PDB entry 3CIU | X-ray diffraction, 3.50 A resolution | chains C and D of the 4 polymer chains in the assembly

[Chain C]
Protein: Hemoglobin subunit alpha
From: Bos taurus
UniProt: P01966 (HBA_BOVIN); residues 1-141 here correspond to UniProt positions 2-142 (UniProt number = residue number + 1)
Sequence (141 residues; numbered 1 to 141; the number before each row is that of its first residue):
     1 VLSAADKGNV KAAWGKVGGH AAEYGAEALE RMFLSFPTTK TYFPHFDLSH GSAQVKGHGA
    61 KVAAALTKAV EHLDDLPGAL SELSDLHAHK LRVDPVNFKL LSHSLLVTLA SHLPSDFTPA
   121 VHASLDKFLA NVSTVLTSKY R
Bound ions: heme Fe near His-87 (its only coordinating residue here)
Small-molecule neighbours: heme (HEM): Met-32, Thr-39, Tyr-42, Phe-43, His-45, Phe-46, His-58, Lys-61, Val-62, Ala-65, Leu-66, Leu-83, Leu-86, His-87, Leu-91, Val-93, Asn-97, Phe-98, Leu-101, Val-132, Leu-136

[Chain D]
Protein: Hemoglobin subunit beta
From: Bos taurus
UniProt: P02070 (HBB_BOVIN); residues 2-146 here correspond to UniProt positions 1-145 (UniProt number = residue number - 1)
Sequence (145 residues; each row starts with the number of its first residue):
     2 MLTAEEKAAV TAFWGKVKVD EVGGEALGRL LVVYPWTQRF FESFGDLSTA DAVMNNPKVK
    62 AHGKKVLDSF SNGMKHLDDL KGTFAALSEL HCDKLHVDPE NFKLLGNVLV VVLARNFGKE
   122 FTPVLQADFQ KVVAGVANAL AHRYH
Bound ions: heme Fe near His-92 (its only coordinating residue here)
Small-molecule neighbours:
  - heme (HEM): Leu-31, Thr-38, Phe-41, Phe-42, Phe-45, His-63, Lys-66, Val-67, Ser-70, Phe-71, Phe-85, Leu-88, Leu-91, His-92, Leu-96, Val-98, Asn-102, Phe-103, Leu-106, Gly-107, Val-137, Leu-141
  - oxygen atom (O): Phe-42, His-63, Val-67

[Chain C / chain D interface]
Contacting residue pairs (33):
  Arg-31(C) / Phe-122(D)
  Arg-31(C) / Thr-123(D)
  Arg-31(C) / Pro-124(D)
  Arg-31(C) / Gln-127(D)  hydrogen bond
  Leu-34(C) / Ala-128(D)
  Ser-35(C) / Gln-127(D)
  Ser-35(C) / Ala-128(D)
  Phe-36(C) / Gln-131(D)
  Lys-99(C) / Glu-101(D)  salt bridge
  His-103(C) / Asn-108(D)
  His-103(C) / Gln-131(D)  hydrogen bond
  Val-107(C) / Val-111(D)  hydrophobic
  Val-107(C) / Val-112(D)  hydrophobic
  Val-107(C) / Ala-115(D)  hydrophobic
  Ala-110(C) / Val-112(D)
  Ala-110(C) / Arg-116(D)
  Ser-111(C) / Ala-115(D)
  Ser-111(C) / Gly-119(D)
  Pro-114(C) / Arg-116(D)  hydrogen bond (backbone-side chain)
  Phe-117(C) / Arg-30(D)  hydrogen bond (backbone-side chain)
  Phe-117(C) / Val-112(D)  hydrophobic
  Phe-117(C) / Arg-116(D)
  Thr-118(C) / Arg-30(D)
  Pro-119(C) / Arg-30(D)
  Pro-119(C) / Val-33(D)
  Pro-119(C) / Met-55(D)  hydrophobic
  His-122(C) / Arg-30(D)  hydrogen bond
  His-122(C) / Val-34(D)
  His-122(C) / Val-112(D)
  Ala-123(C) / Val-33(D)
  Ala-123(C) / Val-34(D)  hydrophobic
  Asp-126(C) / Val-34(D)
  Asp-126(C) / Tyr-35(D)
Also at the interface, not in a pair above, chain C (20 interface residues in all): Glu-30, Leu-106, His-112, Ala-120
Also at the interface, not in a pair above, chain D (21 interface residues in all): Ala-51, Lys-120, Val-125

[Overview]
20 residues of chain C and 21 residues of chain D are in contact, with 5 hydrogen bonds and 1 salt bridge.
Polar contacts include Lys-99(C)/Glu-101(D), Arg-31(C)/Gln-127(D) and His-103(C)/Gln-131(D). Ligands of chain
C: heme. Ligands of chain D: heme and oxygen atom.
Here chain C is Hemoglobin subunit alpha and chain D is Hemoglobin subunit beta, both from Bos taurus. Entry
3CIU (Site-Selective Glycosylation of Cysteine-93 beta on the Surface of Bovine Hemoglobin and its Application
as a ...) was determined by X-ray diffraction.
